4OSQ - chains A and J of the 3 polymer chains in the assembly; structure by X-ray diffraction, 2.26 A resolution.

Chain A:
Molecule: Hax3
From: Xanthomonas campestris pv. armoraciae
UniProtKB: Q3ZD72 (Q3ZD72_XANCA); numbering as in UniProt (aligned over 231-720)
Amino-acid sequence (499 residues; row label = number of the first residue in the row):
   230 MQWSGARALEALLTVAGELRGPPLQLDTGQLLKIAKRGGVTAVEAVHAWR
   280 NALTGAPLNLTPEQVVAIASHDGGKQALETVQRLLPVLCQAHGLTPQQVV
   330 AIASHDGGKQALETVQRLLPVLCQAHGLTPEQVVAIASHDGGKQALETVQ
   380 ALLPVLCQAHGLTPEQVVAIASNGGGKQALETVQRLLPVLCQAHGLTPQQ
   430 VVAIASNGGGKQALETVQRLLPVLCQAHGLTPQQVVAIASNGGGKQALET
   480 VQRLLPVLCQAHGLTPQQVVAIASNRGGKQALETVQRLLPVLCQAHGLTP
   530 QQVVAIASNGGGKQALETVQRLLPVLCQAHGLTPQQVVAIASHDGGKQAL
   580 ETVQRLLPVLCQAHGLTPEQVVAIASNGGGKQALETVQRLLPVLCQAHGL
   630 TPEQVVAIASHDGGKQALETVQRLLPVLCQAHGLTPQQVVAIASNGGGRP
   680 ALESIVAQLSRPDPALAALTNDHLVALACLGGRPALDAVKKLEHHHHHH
Not modelled in the structure: 230, 722-728
Sequence notes: expression tag (230, 721-728); engineered mutation His300 (Asn in Q3ZD72), Asp301 (Ile in Q3ZD72), His368 (Asn in Q3ZD72), Asp369 (Ile in Q3ZD72), Asn402 (His in Q3ZD72), Gly403 (Asp in Q3ZD72), Asn436 (His in Q3ZD72), Gly437 (Asp in Q3ZD72), Asn470 (His in Q3ZD72), Gly471 (Asp in Q3ZD72), Arg505 (Ser in Q3ZD72), Gly539 (Ser in Q3ZD72), His572 (Asn in Q3ZD72), Asp573 (Ser in Q3ZD72), Asn606 (His in Q3ZD72), Gly607 (Asp in Q3ZD72), His640 (Asn in Q3ZD72), Asp641 (Ile in Q3ZD72)

Chain J:
Molecule: 17-nt DNA strand
Sequence (17 nucleotides; row label = number of the first residue in the row; numbers below 1 keep their minus sign (DA-14 is residue -14)):
   -14 AGAGAGATAAAGGGACA

How chain A and chain J interact:
Pairs across the interface - 10 pairs, chain A then chain J:
  Lys262(A) - DA-5(J)  salt bridge to the phosphate
  Lys265(A) - DA-4(J)  salt bridge to the phosphate
  Lys265(A) - DG-3(J)  salt bridge to the phosphate
  Arg266(A) - DA-4(J)  base contact
  Arg266(A) - DG-3(J)  hydrogen bond to the base
  Asn436(A) - DG-9(J)  phosphate contact
  Asn470(A) - DG-11(J)  sugar contact
  Asn470(A) - DA-10(J)  hydrogen bond to the phosphate
  Arg505(A) - DA-8(J)  base contact
  Arg505(A) - DT-7(J)  base contact
Also at the interface, not in a pair above, chain A (10 interface residues in all): Asp301, Asp335, Asp369, Ser469
Also at the interface, not in a pair above, chain J (9 interface residues in all): DG-2

Summary:
10 residues of chain A and 9 residues of chain J are in contact; the contacts include 2 hydrogen bonds and 3
salt bridges. Among the polar pairs are Arg266(A)-DG-3(J), Asn470(A)-DA-10(J) and Lys262(A)-DA-5(J).
Chain A is Hax3 (Xanthomonas campestris pv. armoraciae) and chain J is a 17-nt DNA strand; the structure,
Crystal structure of the S505R mutant of TAL effector dHax3, was determined by X-ray diffraction, deposited
together with 4OSH, 4OSI, 4OSJ, 4OSK, 4OSL, 4OSM and 9 further entries.
